8UTS - chains A and B of the 3 polymer chains in the assembly; structure by electron microscopy, 2.70 A resolution.

Chain A:
Protein: Tubulin alpha-1B chain
Source organism: Sus scrofa
Reference sequence: Q2XVP4 (TBA1B_PIG); residues 1-451 here = UniProt positions 1-451
Sequence (451 residues; row label = number of the first residue in the row):
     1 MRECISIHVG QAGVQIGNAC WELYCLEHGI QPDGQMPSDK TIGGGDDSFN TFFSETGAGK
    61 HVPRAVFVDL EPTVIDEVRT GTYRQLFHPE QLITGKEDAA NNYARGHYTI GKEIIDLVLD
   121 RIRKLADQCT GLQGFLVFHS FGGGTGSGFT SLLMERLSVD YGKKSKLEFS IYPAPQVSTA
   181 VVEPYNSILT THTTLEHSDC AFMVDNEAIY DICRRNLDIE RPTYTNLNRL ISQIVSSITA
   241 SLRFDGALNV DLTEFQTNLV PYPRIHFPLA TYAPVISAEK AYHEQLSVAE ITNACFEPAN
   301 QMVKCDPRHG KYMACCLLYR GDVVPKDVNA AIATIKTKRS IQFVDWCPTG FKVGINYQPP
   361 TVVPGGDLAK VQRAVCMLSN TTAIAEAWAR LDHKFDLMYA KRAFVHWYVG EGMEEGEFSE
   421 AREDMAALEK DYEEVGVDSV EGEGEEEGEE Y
Unresolved in the structure: 441-451
Curated features (UniProtKB/Swiss-Prot):
  - motif: M1 to C4 (MREC motif)
  - active site: E254
  - binding site (GTP): G10, Q11, A12, Q15, E71, A99, S140, G143, G144, T145, G146, T179, E183, N206, Y224, N228, L252
  - binding site (Mg(2+)): E71
  - site: Y451 (Involved in polymerization)
  - modified residue: K40 (N6,N6,N6-trimethyllysine), S48 (Phosphoserine), S232 (Phosphoserine), Y282 (3'-nitrotyrosine), R339 (Omega-N-methylarginine), S439 (Phosphoserine), E443 (5-glutamyl polyglutamate), E445 (5-glutamyl polyglutamate), Y451 (3'-nitrotyrosine)
  - cross-link (Glycyl lysine isopeptide (Lys-Gly)): K326 (interchain with G-Cter in ubiquitin), K370 (interchain with G-Cter in ubiquitin)
Ion coordination: Mg2+: E71, D98 (together with GTP)
Small-molecule neighbours: GTP (guanosine-5'-triphosphate): G10, Q11, A12, Q15, E71, D98, A99, A100, N101, S140, F141, G142, G143, G144, T145, G146, I171, T179, E183, N206, Y224, L227, N228, I231

Chain B:
Protein: Tubulin beta-2B chain
Source organism: Sus scrofa
Reference sequence: A0A287AGU7 (A0A287AGU7_PIG); residue numbers follow UniProt; this construct covers 1-445
Sequence (445 residues; numbered 1 to 445; the number before each row is that of its first residue):
     1 MREIVHIQAG QCGNQIGAKF WEVISDEHGI DPTGSYHGDS DLQLERINVY YNEATGNKYV
    61 PRAILVDLEP GTMDSVRSGP FGQIFRPDNF VFGQSGAGNN WAKGHYTEGA ELVDSVLDVV
   121 RKESESCDCL QGFQLTHSLG GGTGSGMGTL LISKIREEYP DRIMNTFSVM PSPKVSDTVV
   181 EPYNATLSVH QLVENTDETY CIDNEALYDI CFRTLKLTTP TYGDLNHLVS ATMSGVTTCL
   241 RFPGQLNADL RKLAVNMVPF PRLHFFMPGF APLTSRGSQQ YRALTVPELT QQMFDSKNMM
   301 AACDPRHGRY LTVAAIFRGR MSMKEVDEQM LNVQNKNSSY FVEWIPNNVK TAVCDIPPRG
   361 LKMSATFIGN STAIQELFKR ISEQFTAMFR RKAFLHWYTG EGMDEMEFTE AESNMNDLVS
   421 EYQQYQDATA DEQGEFEEEE GEDEA
Unresolved in the structure: 434-445
Small-molecule neighbours:
  - GDP (guanosine-5'-diphosphate): G10, Q11, C12, Q15, I16, N99, S138, G140, G142, T143, G144, D177, E181, N204, Y222, L225, N226
  - GTP (guanosine-5'-triphosphate): Q245, L246, K252
  - taxol (TA1): E22, V23, D26, E27, L215, D224, H227, L228, A231, S234, F270, P272, L273, T274, R276, Q279, R318, P358, R359, G360, L361

Chain A / chain B interface:
Pairs across the interface - 67 pairs, chain A then chain B:
  Q11(A) - G244(B)  hydrogen bond (side chain-backbone)
  Q11(A) - Q245(B)  hydrogen bond (side chain-backbone)
  Q11(A) - L246(B)
  Q11(A) - N247(B)
  E71(A) - R2(B)  salt bridge
  E71(A) - N247(B)  hydrogen bond
  P72(A) - M1(B)  hydrophobic
  P72(A) - R46(B)
  T73(A) - R2(B)
  T73(A) - R46(B)
  T73(A) - N247(B)  hydrogen bond
  V74(A) - N247(B)
  D76(A) - R46(B)  salt bridge
  E77(A) - P243(B)
  K96(A) - R2(B)
  E97(A) - L130(B)
  E97(A) - Q131(B)
  E97(A) - R162(B)  salt bridge
  E97(A) - R251(B)  salt bridge
  D98(A) - K252(B)
  A100(A) - R251(B)
  A100(A) - K252(B)
  A100(A) - V255(B)
  N101(A) - K252(B)
  N101(A) - N256(B)  hydrogen bond
  N102(A) - V255(B)
  R105(A) - R251(B)
  Q176(A) - L331(B)
  Q176(A) - N347(B)
  V177(A) - D327(B)
  S178(A) - N347(B)
  T179(A) - L246(B)
  T179(A) - D327(B)
  T179(A) - K350(B)  hydrogen bond (backbone-side chain)
  T179(A) - T351(B)
  A180(A) - K350(B)
  V181(A) - N256(B)
  V181(A) - N347(B)
  V181(A) - N348(B)
  Y210(A) - M323(B)
  Y210(A) - K324(B)
  E220(A) - K324(B)
  R221(A) - S322(B)
  R221(A) - E325(B)  salt bridge
  P222(A) - S322(B)  hydrogen bond (backbone-side chain)
  P222(A) - M323(B)
  P222(A) - K324(B)
  T223(A) - Q245(B)  hydrogen bond
  Y224(A) - M323(B)
  K394(A) - P346(B)
  L397(A) - E343(B)
  L397(A) - W344(B)
  M398(A) - P346(B)
  K401(A) - F260(B)
  K401(A) - W344(B)
  R402(A) - F260(B)
  F404(A) - V255(B)
  F404(A) - N256(B)
  F404(A) - V258(B)
  F404(A) - P259(B)  hydrogen bond (backbone-backbone)
  H406(A) - V258(B)
  H406(A) - P259(B)  hydrogen bond (side chain-backbone)
  H406(A) - F260(B)
  H406(A) - P261(B)
  W407(A) - A254(B)  hydrogen bond (side chain-backbone)
  W407(A) - V255(B)  hydrophobic
  W407(A) - V258(B)  hydrogen bond (side chain-backbone)
Other interface residues (no listed pair), chain A (38 interface residues in all): Q15, G95, V182, A403
Other interface residues (no listed pair), chain B (39 interface residues in all): C129, D197, C239, F242, D249, V349

In short:
Chain A and chain B form an interface of 38 and 39 residues respectively; the contacts include 12 hydrogen
bonds and 5 salt bridges. Polar pairs include E71(A)-R2(B), D76(A)-R46(B) and E97(A)-R162(B). GTP is bound
between chain A and chain B.
Here chain A is Tubulin alpha-1B chain and chain B is Tubulin beta-2B chain, both from Sus scrofa. Entry 8UTS
(KIF1A[1-393] APO in complex with a microtubule) was determined by electron microscopy together with 8UTN,
8UTO, 8UTP, 8UTQ, 8UTR, 8UTT and 4 further entries from the same study.
